Entry 1LE9 (X-ray diffraction, 3.00 A resolution); this record covers chains A and B of the 4 polymer chains in the assembly.

[Chain A]
Protein: Nuclear factor nf-kappa-B P65 subunit
From: Mus musculus
Notes: fragment: p65 RHR
UniProtKB: Q04207 (TF65_MOUSE); residues 20-291 here = UniProt positions 20-291
Amino-acid sequence (274 residues; row label = number of the first residue in the row):
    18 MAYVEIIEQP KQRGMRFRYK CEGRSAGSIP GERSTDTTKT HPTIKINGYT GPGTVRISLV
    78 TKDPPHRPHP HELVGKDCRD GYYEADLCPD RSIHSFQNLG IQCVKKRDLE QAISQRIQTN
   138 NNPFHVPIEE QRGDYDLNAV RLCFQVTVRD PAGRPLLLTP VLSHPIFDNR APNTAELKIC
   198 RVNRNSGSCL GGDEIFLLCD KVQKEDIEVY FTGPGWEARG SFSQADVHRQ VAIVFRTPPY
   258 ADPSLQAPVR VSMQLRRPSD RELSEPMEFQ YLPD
Disordered / not traced: 18
Sequence notes: cloning artifact (18-19)
Swiss-Prot annotation at these positions:
  - modified residue: Cys-38 (Cysteine persulfide), Lys-122 (N6-acetyllysine), Lys-123 (N6-acetyllysine), Thr-176 (Phosphothreonine), Lys-218 (N6-acetyllysine), Lys-221 (N6-acetyllysine), Thr-254 (Phosphothreonine), Ser-276 (Phosphoserine), Ser-281 (Phosphoserine)
  - cross-link (Glycyl lysine isopeptide (Lys-Gly)): Lys-37 (interchain with G-Cter in SUMO3), Lys-122 (interchain with G-Cter in SUMO3), Lys-123 (interchain with G-Cter in SUMO3)
  - mutagenesis: Cys-38 (C38S: Abolishes sulfhydration and impairs interaction with RPS3), Ser-281 (S281A/E: Abolishes DNA-binding and transcriptional activity)

[Chain B]
Protein: Nuclear factor nf-kappa-B P50 subunit
From: Mus musculus
Notes: fragment: p50 RHR
UniProtKB: P25799 (NFKB1_MOUSE); numbering as in UniProt (aligned over 39-350)
Amino-acid sequence (313 residues; each row starts with the number of its first residue):
    38 MGPYLQILEQ PKQRGFRFRY VCEGPSHGGL PGASSEKNKK SYPQVKICNY VGPAKVIVQL
    98 VTNGKNIHLH AHSLVGKHCE DGVCTVTAGP KDMVVGFANL GILHVTKKKV FETLEARMTE
   158 ACIRGYNPGL LVHSDLAYLQ AEGGGDRQLT DREKEIIRQA AVQQTKEMDL SVVRLMFTAF
   218 LPDSTGSFTR RLEPVVSDAI YDSKAPNASN LKIVRMDRTA GCVTGGEEIY LLCDKVQKDD
   278 IQIRFYEEEE NGGVWEGFGD FSPTDVHRQF AIVFKTPKYK DVNITKPASV FVQLRRKSDL
   338 ETSEPKPFLY YPE
Disordered / not traced: 38
Sequence notes: initiating methionine (38)
Cystine bridges: Cys-116/Cys-121
Swiss-Prot annotation at these positions:
  - modified residue: Cys-59 (S-nitrosocysteine), Ser-335 (Phosphoserine)
  - lipidation: Cys-59 (S-(15-deoxy-Delta12,14-prostaglandin J2-9-yl)cysteine)
  - cross-link: Lys-323 (Glycyl lysine isopeptide (Lys-Gly) (interchain with G-Cter in SUMO2))

[How chain A and chain B interact]
Contacting residue pairs - 26 pairs, chain A then chain B:
  Arg-198(A) with Glu-265(B), salt bridge; Tyr-267(B), hydrogen bond; Asp-302(B), salt bridge; Val-310(B)
  Val-199(A) with Tyr-267(B), hydrogen bond (backbone-side chain)
  Asn-200(A) with Asp-254(B); Tyr-267(B), hydrogen bond (backbone-side chain)
  Phe-213(A) with Arg-252(B); Asp-254(B); Tyr-267(B), hydrophobic
  Leu-215(A) with Tyr-267(B), hydrophobic; His-304(B); Ala-308(B), hydrophobic; Val-310(B), hydrophobic
  Cys-216(A) with His-304(B), hydrogen bond (backbone-side chain)
  Asp-217(A) with Arg-305(B), salt bridge
  Asp-243(A) with Arg-252(B), salt bridge
  His-245(A) with Val-251(B); Leu-269(B); Cys-270(B), hydrogen bond (side chain-backbone); Phe-307(B), hydrogen bond (side chain-backbone)
  Arg-246(A) with Phe-307(B)
  Val-248(A) with His-304(B), hydrogen bond (backbone-side chain); Arg-305(B)
  Ala-249(A) with Leu-269(B), hydrophobic
  Val-251(A) with Arg-252(B)
Other interface residues (no listed pair), chain B (15 interface residues in all): Met-253, Asp-271

[Summary]
Chain A and chain B form an interface of 13 and 15 residues respectively, with 7 hydrogen bonds and 4 salt
bridges. Polar contacts include Arg-198(A)/Glu-265(B), Arg-198(A)/Asp-302(B) and Asp-217(A)/Arg-305(B).
Curated annotation (UniProt) lists 2 mutagenesis sites on chain A.
Here chain A is Nuclear factor nf-kappa-B P65 subunit and chain B is Nuclear factor nf-kappa-B P50 subunit,
both from Mus musculus. Entry 1LE9 (Crystal structure of a NF-kB heterodimer bound to the Ig/HIV-kB siti) was
determined by X-ray diffraction (same publication as 1LE5).
